PDB entry 8EYQ | electron microscopy, 3.30 A resolution | chains D and A of the 18 polymer chains in the assembly

== Chain D ==
Protein: 30S ribosomal protein S4
Organism: Escherichia coli
UniProtKB: P0A7V8 (RS4_ECOLI); residue numbers follow UniProt; this construct covers 1-206
Sequence (206 residues; numbered 1 to 206; the number before each row is that of its first residue):
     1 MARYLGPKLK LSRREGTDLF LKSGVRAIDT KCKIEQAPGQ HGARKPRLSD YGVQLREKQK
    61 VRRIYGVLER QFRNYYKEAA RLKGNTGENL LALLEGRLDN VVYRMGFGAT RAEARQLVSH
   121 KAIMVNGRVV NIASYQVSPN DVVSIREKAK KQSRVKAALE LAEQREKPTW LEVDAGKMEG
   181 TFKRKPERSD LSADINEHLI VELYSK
Disordered / not traced: 1

== Chain A ==
Molecule: 16S_rRNA
Organism: Escherichia coli
Sequence (1540 nucleotides; row label = number of the first residue in the row):
     1 AAAUUGAAGA GUUUGAUCAU GGCUCAGAUU GAACGCUGGC GGCAGGCCUA ACACAUGCAA
    61 GUCGAACGGU AACAGGAAGA AGCUUGCUUC UUUGCUGACG AGUGGCGGAC GGGUGAGUAA
   121 UGUCUGGGAA ACUGCCUGAU GGAGGGGGAU AACUACUGGA AACGGUAGCU AAUACCGCAU
   181 AACGUCGCAA GACCAAAGAG GGGGACCUUC GGGCCUCUUG CCAUCGGAUG UGCCCAGAUG
   241 GGAUUAGCUA GUAGGUGGGG UAACGGCUCA CCUAGGCGAC GAUCCCUAGC UGGUCUGAGA
   301 GGAUGACCAG CCACACUGGA ACUGAGACAC GGUCCAGACU CCUACGGGAG GCAGCAGUGG
   361 GGAAUAUUGC ACAAUGGGCG CAAGCCUGAU GCAGCCAUGC CGCGUGUAUG AAGAAGGCCU
   421 UCGGGUUGUA AAGUACUUUC AGCGGGGAGG AAGGGAGUAA AGUUAAUACC UUUGCUCAUU
   481 GACGUUACCC GCAGAAGAAG CACCGGCUAA CUCCGUGCCA GCAGCCGCGG UAAUACGGAG
   541 GGUGCAAGCG UUAAUCGGAA UUACUGGGCG UAAAGCGCAC GCAGGCGGUU UGUUAAGUCA
   601 GAUGUGAAAU CCCCGGGCUC AACCUGGGAA CUGCAUCUGA UACUGGCAAG CUUGAGUCUC
   661 GUAGAGGGGG GUAGAAUUCC AGGUGUAGCG GUGAAAUGCG UAGAGAUCUG GAGGAAUACC
   721 GGUGGCGAAG GCGGCCCCCU GGACGAAGAC UGACGCUCAG GUGCGAAAGC GUGGGGAGCA
   781 AACAGGAUUA GAUACCCUGG UAGUCCACGC CGUAAACGAU GUCGACUUGG AGGUUGUGCC
   841 CUUGAGGCGU GGCUUCCGGA GCUAACGCGU UAAGUCGACC GCCUGGGGAG UACGGCCGCA
   901 AGGUUAAAAC UCAAAUGAAU UGACGGGGGC CCGCACAAGC GGUGGAGCAU GUGGUUUAAU
   961 UCGAUGCAAC GCGAAGAACC UUACCUGGUC UUGACAUCCA CGGAAGUUUU CAGAGAUGAG
  1021 AAUGUGCCUU CGGGAACCGU GAGACAGGUG CUGCAUGGCU GUCGUCAGCU CGUGUUGUGA
  1081 AAUGUUGGGU UAAGUCCCGC AACGAGCGCA ACCCUUAUCC UUUGUUGCCA GCGGUCCGGC
  1141 CGGGAACUCA AAGGAGACUG CCAGUGAUAA ACUGGAGGAA GGUGGGGAUG ACGUCAAGUC
  1201 AUCAUGGCCC UUACGACCAG GGCUACACAC GUGCUACAAU GGCGCAUACA AAGAGAAGCG
  1261 ACCUCGCGAG AGCAAGCGGA CCUCAUAAAG UGCGUCGUAG UCCGGAUUGG AGUCUGCAAC
  1321 UCGACUCCAU GAAGUCGGAA UCGCUAGUAA UCGUGGAUCA GAAUGCCACG GUGAAUACGU
  1381 UCCCGGGCCU UGUACACACC GCCCGUCACA CCAUGGGAGU GGGUUGCAAA AGAAGUAGGU
  1441 AGCUUAACCU UCGGGAGGGC GCUUACCACU UUGUGAUUCA UGACUGGGGU GAAGUCGUAA
  1501 CAAGGUAACC GUAGGGGAAC CUGCGGUUGG AUCACCUCCU
Disordered / not traced: 1401-1407, 1494-1501
Modified positions: 2MG (2N-methylguanosine-5'-monophosphate) at position 1207
From the paper describing this entry:
  - conformationally variable residues (order/disorder transition): C1397 to C1400, A1502 to G1505

== Chain D / chain A interface ==
Residue-residue contacts - 88 pairs, chain D then chain A:
  Ala2(D) - G404(A)  base contact
  Ala2(D) - U405(A)  base contact
  Ala2(D) - A499(A)  base contact
  Ala2(D) - A547(A)  hydrogen bond to the phosphate
  Arg3(D) - U405(A)  salt bridge to the phosphate
  Arg3(D) - G406(A)  phosphate contact
  Arg3(D) - U407(A)  salt bridge to the phosphate
  Leu5(D) - U405(A)  base contact
  Leu5(D) - G406(A)  phosphate contact
  Pro7(D) - G428(A)  phosphate contact
  Pro7(D) - A430(A)  phosphate contact
  Lys8(D) - A408(A)  salt bridge to the phosphate
  Lys8(D) - A430(A)  hydrogen bond to the phosphate
  Leu9(D) - A430(A)  hydrogen bond to the phosphate
  Lys10(D) - U427(A)  phosphate contact
  Lys10(D) - G428(A)  salt bridge to the phosphate
  Lys10(D) - G542(A)  salt bridge to the phosphate
  Arg13(D) - U427(A)  salt bridge to the phosphate
  Arg14(D) - G542(A)  hydrogen bond to the phosphate
  Arg14(D) - U543(A)  salt bridge to the phosphate
  Lys22(D) - U409(A)  salt bridge to the phosphate
  Lys22(D) - U429(A)  sugar contact
  Ser23(D) - A408(A)  phosphate contact
  Ser23(D) - U409(A)  hydrogen bond to the phosphate
  Arg26(D) - G410(A)  salt bridge to the phosphate
  Arg26(D) - A411(A)  salt bridge to the phosphate
  Lys31(D) - G410(A)  salt bridge to the phosphate
  Lys31(D) - G413(A)  hydrogen bond to the base
  Lys31(D) - U429(A)  hydrogen bond to the sugar
  Cys32(D) - U429(A)  phosphate contact
  Lys33(D) - U426(A)  phosphate contact
  Gln36(D) - U426(A)  phosphate contact
  Gly39(D) - U426(A)  phosphate contact
  Gly39(D) - U427(A)  hydrogen bond to the phosphate
  Gly39(D) - G541(A)  sugar contact
  Gly39(D) - G542(A)  sugar contact
  Gln40(D) - G541(A)  hydrogen bond to the sugar
  His41(D) - C511(A)  base contact
  His41(D) - U512(A)  sugar contact
  Arg44(D) - C511(A)  hydrogen bond to the phosphate
  Arg44(D) - U512(A)  salt bridge to the phosphate
  Arg47(D) - C1539(A)  sugar contact
  Ser49(D) - A509(A)  hydrogen bond to the phosphate
  Tyr51(D) - A509(A)  sugar contact
  Leu55(D) - A509(A)  sugar contact
  Arg56(D) - U543(A)  phosphate contact
  Arg56(D) - G544(A)  salt bridge to the phosphate
  Lys58(D) - C545(A)  salt bridge to the phosphate
  Gln59(D) - G544(A)  phosphate contact
  Gln59(D) - C545(A)  phosphate contact
  Arg62(D) - C545(A)  salt bridge to the phosphate
  Arg63(D) - G544(A)  salt bridge to the phosphate
  Leu68(D) - A546(A)  phosphate contact
  Leu68(D) - A547(A)  phosphate contact
  Glu69(D) - C545(A)  phosphate contact
  Glu69(D) - A546(A)  hydrogen bond to the phosphate
  Arg70(D) - C400(A)  salt bridge to the phosphate
  Arg70(D) - C401(A)  salt bridge to the phosphate
  Arg70(D) - A546(A)  phosphate contact
  Gln71(D) - G402(A)  hydrogen bond to the phosphate
  Gln71(D) - C403(A)  phosphate contact
  Arg73(D) - A28(A)  salt bridge to the phosphate
  Asn74(D) - C401(A)  hydrogen bond to the phosphate
  Arg81(D) - U4(A)  base contact
  Arg81(D) - C613(A)  salt bridge to the phosphate
  Lys83(D) - C614(A)  salt bridge to the phosphate
  Thr110(D) - A408(A)  phosphate contact
  Ala112(D) - U407(A)  phosphate contact
  Glu113(D) - U407(A)  sugar contact
  Arg115(D) - G404(A)  salt bridge to the phosphate
  Gln116(D) - G406(A)  hydrogen bond to the sugar
  Gln116(D) - U407(A)  sugar contact
  Ser119(D) - G404(A)  sugar contact
  Ser119(D) - U439(A)  hydrogen bond to the sugar
  His120(D) - U437(A)  hydrogen bond to the sugar
  His120(D) - U438(A)  sugar contact
  His120(D) - U439(A)  sugar contact
  Arg128(D) - U619(A)  hydrogen bond to the sugar
  Val129(D) - U619(A)  base contact
  Val130(D) - U619(A)  base contact
  Asn131(D) - U619(A)  hydrogen bond to the base
  Ile132(D) - C620(A)  base contact
  Ser134(D) - C403(A)  phosphate contact
  Tyr135(D) - C620(A)  sugar contact
  Lys148(D) - G491(A)  salt bridge to the phosphate
  Gln152(D) - U437(A)  sugar contact
  Glu202(D) - A8(A)  hydrogen bond to the base
  Lys206(D) - A8(A)  base contact
Also at the interface, not in a pair above, chain D (67 interface residues in all): Tyr4, Leu21, Pro38, Leu48, Gly52, Gln54, Ala80, Lys121, Ala133, Arg146, Arg154, Ser205
Also at the interface, not in a pair above, chain A (51 interface residues in all): A2, U5, A26, C440, C489, C490, A495, U508, A510, G540

== Summary ==
67 residues of chain D face 51 of chain A across their interface; the contacts include 20 hydrogen bonds and
23 salt bridges. Polar contacts include Lys31(D)-G413(A), Asn131(D)-U619(A) and Glu202(D)-A8(A). From the
paper: conformational variability at C1397(A) and A1502(A).
Here chain D is 30S ribosomal protein S4 and chain A is 16S_rRNA, both from Escherichia coli. Entry 8EYQ
(30S_delta_ksgA_h44_inactive_conformation) was determined by electron microscopy together with 8EYT from the
same study.
